7CH8 - chains G and I of the 12 polymer chains in the assembly; structure by electron microscopy, 3.90 A resolution.

== Chain G ==
Protein: Probable permease of ABC transporter
From: Pseudomonas aeruginosa (strain ATCC 15692 / DSM 22644 / CIP 104116 / JCM 14847 / LMG 12228 / 1C / PRS 101 / PAO1)
UniProt: Q9HVW2 (Q9HVW2_PSEAE); residues 1-265 here = UniProt positions 1-265
Sequence (265 residues; each row starts with the number of its first residue):
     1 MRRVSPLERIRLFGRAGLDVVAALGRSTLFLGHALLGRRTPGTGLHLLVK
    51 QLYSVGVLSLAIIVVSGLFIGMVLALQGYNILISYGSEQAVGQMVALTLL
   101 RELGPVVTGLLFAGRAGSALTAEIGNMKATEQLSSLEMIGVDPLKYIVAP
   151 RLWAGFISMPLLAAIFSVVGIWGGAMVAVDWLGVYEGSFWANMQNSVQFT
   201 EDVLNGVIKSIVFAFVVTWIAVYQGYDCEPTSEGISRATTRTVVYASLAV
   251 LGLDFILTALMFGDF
Not modelled in the structure: 1-4, 263-265
Ligand contacts:
  - 3-sn-phosphatidic acid (LPP; 2-(hexadecanoyloxy)-1-[(phosphonooxy)methyl]ethyl hexadecanoate), molecule 1: Gly-17, Val-20, Val-21, Arg-241, Tyr-245
  - 3-sn-phosphatidic acid (LPP), molecule 2: Asp-19, Val-20, Ala-23, Leu-24, Ser-27, Val-212, Val-216, Trp-219, Ile-220, Tyr-223, Gln-224, Arg-241, Tyr-245, Leu-248, Ala-249, Gly-252, Leu-253, Phe-255, Ile-256, Leu-257
  - 3-sn-phosphatidic acid (LPP), molecule 3: Leu-58, Ala-61, Ile-62, Val-64, Val-65, Leu-68, Phe-69, Arg-115
  - 3-sn-phosphatidic acid (LPP), molecule 4: Leu-74, Leu-82, Ser-87, Gln-89, Ala-90, Gln-93, Met-94, Leu-97, Thr-98, Asn-192
  - 3-sn-phosphatidic acid (LPP), molecule 5: Gln-77, Ile-81, Tyr-85, Met-94
  - 3-sn-phosphatidic acid (LPP), molecule 6: Val-244, Tyr-245, Leu-248

== Chain I ==
Protein: Probable ATP-binding component of ABC transporter
From: Pseudomonas aeruginosa (strain ATCC 15692 / DSM 22644 / CIP 104116 / JCM 14847 / LMG 12228 / 1C / PRS 101 / PAO1)
UniProt: Q9HVW1 (Q9HVW1_PSEAE); numbering as in UniProt (aligned over 1-269)
Sequence (269 residues; each row starts with the number of its first residue):
     1 MSTDSAYAVELKGLTFKRGSRAIFDNIDVRIPRGKVTGIMGPSGCGKTTL
    51 LRLIASQLRPSKGEVWVNGQNLPQLSRGDLFDMRKQFGVLFQSGALFTDL
   101 DVFENVAFPLRVHTQLPEEMIRDIVLMKLQAVGLRGAVELMPDELSGGMK
   151 RRVALARAIALDPQILLYDEPFVGQDPIAMGVLVRLIRLLNDALGITSIV
   201 VSHDLAETASIADYIYIVGDGRVLGHGTPDVLKETDDPRIRQFVKGIPDG
   251 PVPFHYPARDYRADLLGER
Not modelled in the structure: 1-5, 42, 171, 176, 268-269
Ion coordination: Mg2+: Thr-48 (together with ADP metavanadate)
Ligand contacts: ADP metavanadate (AD9): Arg-18, Arg-21, Ile-23, Ser-43, Gly-44, Gly-46, Lys-47, Thr-48, Thr-49, Arg-52, His-203

== Chain G / chain I interface ==
Contacting residue pairs - 39 pairs, chain G then chain I:
  Arg-38(G) with Arg-77(I)
  Pro-41(G) with Phe-81(I), hydrophobic; Val-112(I)
  Met-127(G) with Asp-99(I)
  Thr-130(G) with Ser-93(I), hydrogen bond; Ala-95(I)
  Glu-131(G) with Arg-52(I), salt bridge; Phe-91(I); Ala-95(I)
  Gln-132(G) with Ala-95(I); Leu-96(I), hydrogen bond (side chain-backbone); Phe-97(I); Thr-98(I), hydrogen bond
  Ser-134(G) with Arg-52(I); Gln-57(I); Phe-91(I)
  Ser-135(G) with Phe-91(I); Arg-157(I), hydrogen bond
  Leu-136(G) with Phe-97(I), hydrophobic; Phe-108(I), hydrophobic
  Glu-137(G) with Gln-57(I), hydrogen bond; Arg-84(I), hydrogen bond (backbone-side chain)
  Met-138(G) with Arg-52(I); Ala-55(I), hydrophobic; Gln-57(I); Arg-84(I); Phe-87(I); Val-89(I), hydrophobic; Phe-91(I), hydrophobic
  Ile-139(G) with Arg-84(I); Phe-108(I), hydrophobic; Pro-109(I), hydrophobic; His-113(I), hydrogen bond (backbone-side chain); Arg-157(I)
  Gly-140(G) with Phe-81(I); Arg-84(I)
  Val-141(G) with Phe-108(I), hydrophobic; Val-112(I), hydrophobic
  Tyr-146(G) with Phe-108(I)
Interface residues without a listed pair, chain G (16 interface residues in all): Gly-42
Interface residues without a listed pair, chain I (21 interface residues in all): Leu-100

== In short ==
16 residues of chain G face 21 of chain I across their interface; the contacts include 7 hydrogen bonds and 1
salt bridge. Among the polar pairs are Glu-131(G)/Arg-52(I), Thr-130(G)/Ser-93(I) and Gln-132(G)/Leu-96(I).
Bound to chain G: 6 copies of 3-sn-phosphatidic acid.
Here chain G is Probable permease of ABC transporter and chain I is Probable ATP-binding component of ABC
transporter, both from Pseudomonas aeruginosa (strain ATCC 15692 / DSM 22644 / CIP 104116 / JCM 14847 / LMG
12228 / 1C / PRS 101 / PAO1). Entry 7CH8 (Cryo-EM structure of P.aeruginosa MlaFEBD with ADP-V) was determined
by electron microscopy together with 7CH9, 7CH6, 7CH7 and 7CHA from the same study.
